PDB entry 5WLB | X-ray diffraction, 1.72 A resolution | chains B and C of the 3 polymer chains in the assembly

Chain B:
Protein: 225-15 a
Organism: synthetic construct
Amino-acid sequence (34 residues; numbered 0 to 33; the number before each row is that of its first residue; numbering starts at 0):
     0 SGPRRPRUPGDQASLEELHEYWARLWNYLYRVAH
Modified residues: Sec7 (selenocysteine)

Chain C:
Protein: 225-15 b
Organism: synthetic construct
Amino-acid sequence (34 residues; each row starts with the number of its first residue; numbers below 1 keep their minus sign (Gly-1 is residue -1)):
    -1 GGGPRRPRUPGDNASIKQLHAYWQRLYAYLAAVA
Modified residues: Sec7 (selenocysteine)

How chain B and chain C interact:
Residue-residue contacts (34):
  Arg4(B) - Asp10(C)  hydrogen bond (side chain-backbone)
  Arg4(B) - Ala12(C)  hydrogen bond (side chain-backbone)
  Arg4(B) - Ile14(C)
  Arg4(B) - Leu17(C)
  Sec7(B) - Sec7(C)
  Sec7(B) - Gly9(C)
  Sec7(B) - Asp10(C)
  Pro8(B) - Tyr20(C)
  Asp10(B) - Arg4(C)  hydrogen bond (backbone-side chain)
  Asp10(B) - Arg6(C)
  Ala12(B) - Arg4(C)  hydrogen bond (backbone-side chain)
  Leu14(B) - Arg4(C)
  Leu14(B) - Tyr27(C)  hydrophobic
  Leu14(B) - Val31(C)  hydrophobic
  Leu17(B) - Arg4(C)
  Leu17(B) - Tyr27(C)  hydrophobic
  Leu17(B) - Leu28(C)  hydrophobic
  His18(B) - Leu28(C)
  Tyr20(B) - Sec7(C)
  Tyr20(B) - Leu17(C)
  Tyr20(B) - Tyr20(C)  hydrophobic
  Tyr20(B) - Leu24(C)  hydrophobic
  Trp21(B) - Trp21(C)  hydrogen bond (side chain-backbone)
  Trp21(B) - Leu24(C)  hydrophobic
  Trp21(B) - Tyr25(C)
  Leu24(B) - Leu17(C)
  Leu24(B) - Tyr20(C)  hydrophobic
  Leu24(B) - Trp21(C)  hydrophobic
  Trp25(B) - Trp21(C)
  Tyr27(B) - Ile14(C)  hydrophobic
  Leu28(B) - Leu17(C)
  Leu28(B) - His18(C)
  Leu28(B) - Trp21(C)  hydrophobic
  Val31(B) - Ile14(C)  hydrophobic
Also at the interface, not in a pair above, chain B (16 interface residues in all): Gln11
Also at the interface, not in a pair above, chain C (17 interface residues in all): Asn11

Overview:
16 residues of chain B and 17 residues of chain C are in contact; the contacts include 5 hydrogen bonds. Among
the polar pairs are Arg4(B)-Asp10(C), Arg4(B)-Ala12(C) and Asp10(B)-Arg4(C).
Chain B is 225-15 a and chain C is 225-15 b, both from synthetic construct; the structure, KRas G12V, bound to
GppNHp and miniprotein 225-15a/b, was determined by X-ray diffraction, deposited together with 5WHA, 5WHB,
5WHE, 5WPL and 5WPM.
